Entry 5HNK (X-ray diffraction, 2.22 A resolution); this record covers chains Y and B of the 3 polymer chains in the assembly.

[Chain Y]
Molecule: 12-nt DNA strand
Sequence (12 nucleotides; each row starts with the number of its first residue):
     1 AAAAGCGTACGC
Ion coordination: Mg2+ site 1 near DC6 (its only coordinating residue here); Mg2+ site 2 near DG7 (its only coordinating residue here); K+ near DC10 (its only coordinating residue here)

[Chain B]
Molecule: Exodeoxyribonuclease
Source organism: Escherichia phage T5
Notes: EC 3.1.11.3
UniProt: P06229 (EXO5_BPT5); numbering as in UniProt (aligned over 20-291)
Amino-acid sequence (272 residues; each row starts with the number of its first residue):
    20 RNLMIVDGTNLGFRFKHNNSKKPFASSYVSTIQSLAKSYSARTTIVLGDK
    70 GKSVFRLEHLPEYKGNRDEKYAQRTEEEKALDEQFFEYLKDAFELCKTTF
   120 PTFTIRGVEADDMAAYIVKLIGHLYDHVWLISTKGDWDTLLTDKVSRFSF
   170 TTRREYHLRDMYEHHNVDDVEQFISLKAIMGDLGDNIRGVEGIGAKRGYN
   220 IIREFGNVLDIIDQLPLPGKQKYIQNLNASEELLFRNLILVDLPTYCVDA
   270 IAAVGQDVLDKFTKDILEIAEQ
Construct notes: engineered mutation Lys-153 (Asp in P06229)
Swiss-Prot annotation at these positions:
  - region: Tyr-82 to Lys-116 (Helical arch), Asp-188 to Phe-224 (DNA-binding)
  - binding site (DNA): Lys-83
  - binding site (Mg(2+)): Asp-130, Asp-155, Asp-201
  - binding site (K(+)): Val-209, Ile-212
Reported in the primary citation:
  - binding site for the 12-nt DNA strand: Phe-32, His-36, Arg-86, Lys-153, Gly-154, Asp-155
  - binding site for the 12-nt DNA strand (chain Y): Phe-32, Lys-35, Lys-71, Leu-76, Pro-80, Arg-86, Asp-87, Tyr-90, Arg-93, Phe-105, Lys-215, Arg-216
  - conformationally variable residues (loop rearrangement): Arg-86, Lys-215, Arg-216
  - catalytic residues: Asp-155 (proposed by the authors, not directly observed)
  - mutagenesis - D155K: abolished catalytic activity

[Chain Y / chain B interface]
Pairs across the interface (23; chain Y residue first):
  DA2(Y) / Lys-71(B)  sugar contact
  DA2(Y) / Leu-76(B)  base contact
  DA3(Y) / Lys-71(B)  phosphate contact
  DA3(Y) / Arg-86(B)  salt bridge to the phosphate
  DA4(Y) / Asp-68(B)  phosphate contact
  DA4(Y) / Lys-69(B)  phosphate contact
  DA4(Y) / Gly-70(B)  hydrogen bond to the phosphate
  DA4(Y) / Arg-86(B)  salt bridge to the phosphate
  DA4(Y) / Tyr-90(B)  stacking on the base
  DA4(Y) / Arg-93(B)  base contact
  DA4(Y) / Phe-105(B)  base contact
  DG5(Y) / Phe-32(B)  stacking on the base
  DG5(Y) / Arg-86(B)  salt bridge to the phosphate
  DG5(Y) / Tyr-90(B)  hydrogen bond to the phosphate
  DC6(Y) / Asn-29(B)  sugar contact
  DC6(Y) / Thr-152(B)  sugar contact
  DC6(Y) / Lys-153(B)  phosphate contact
  DC6(Y) / Gly-154(B)  phosphate contact
  DG7(Y) / Thr-152(B)  sugar contact
  DG7(Y) / Lys-153(B)  phosphate contact
  DG7(Y) / Gly-154(B)  hydrogen bond to the phosphate
  DG7(Y) / Thr-171(B)  phosphate contact
  DT8(Y) / Thr-171(B)  phosphate contact
Other interface residues (no listed pair), chain B (24 interface residues in all): Thr-28, Lys-35, Pro-80, Lys-83, Asp-87, Phe-169, Thr-170, Tyr-175, Asp-204

[Overview]
The interface between chain Y and chain B involves 7 residues on one side and 24 on the other; the contacts
include 3 hydrogen bonds, 3 salt bridges and 2 aromatic stacking contacts. Polar pairs include
DA4(Y)/Gly-70(B), DG5(Y)/Tyr-90(B) and DG7(Y)/Gly-154(B). From the paper: the catalytic residue Asp-155(B);
D155K of chain B abolishes catalytic activity.
Here chain Y is a 12-nt DNA strand and chain B is Exodeoxyribonuclease (Escherichia phage T5). Entry 5HNK
(Crystal structure of T5Fen in complex intact substrate and metal ions) was determined by X-ray diffraction
(same publication as 5HML, 5HMM and 5HP4).
